Entry 7KVA (electron microscopy, 3.10 A resolution); this record covers chains A and B of the 6 polymer chains in the assembly.

[Chain A (and B)]
Protein: Envelope protein E
Source organism: Kunjin virus
Notes: chain B of this document is another copy of the same molecule, construct and numbering; everything in this record applies to it too
UniProt: A0A0U2IWM5 (A0A0U2IWM5_WNV); residues 1-501 here correspond to UniProt positions 291-791 (UniProt number = residue number + 290)
Amino-acid sequence (501 residues; numbered 1 to 501; the number before each row is that of its first residue):
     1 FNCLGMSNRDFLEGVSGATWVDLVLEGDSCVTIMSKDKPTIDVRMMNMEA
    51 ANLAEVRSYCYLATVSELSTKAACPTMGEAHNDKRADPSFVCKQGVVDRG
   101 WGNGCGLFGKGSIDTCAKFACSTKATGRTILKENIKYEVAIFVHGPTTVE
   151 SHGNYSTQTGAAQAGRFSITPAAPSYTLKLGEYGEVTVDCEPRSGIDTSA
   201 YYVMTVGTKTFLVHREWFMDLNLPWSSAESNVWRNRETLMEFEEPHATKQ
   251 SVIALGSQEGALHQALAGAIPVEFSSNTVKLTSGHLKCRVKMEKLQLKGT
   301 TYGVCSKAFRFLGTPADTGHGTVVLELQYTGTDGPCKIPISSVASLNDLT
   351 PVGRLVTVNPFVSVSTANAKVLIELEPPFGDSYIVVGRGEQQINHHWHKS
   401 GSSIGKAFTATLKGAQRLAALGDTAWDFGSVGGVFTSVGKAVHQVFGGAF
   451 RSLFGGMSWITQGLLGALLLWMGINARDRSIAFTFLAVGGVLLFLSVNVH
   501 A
Cystine bridges: C3-C30, C60-C121, C92-C116, C190-C288, C305-C336
Glycans and other covalent adducts: N-acetylglucosamine (NAG) linked to N154
From the paper describing this entry:
  - post-translational modification sites: N154

[How chain A and chain B interact]
Pairs across the interface - 44 pairs, chain A then chain B:
  L4(A) with F108(B), hydrophobic
  G5(A) with F108(B)
  S7(A) with D98(B)
  D98(A) with G5(B); S7(B), hydrogen bond (side chain-backbone)
  W101(A) with V149(B), hydrophobic; T314(B); A316(B), hydrophobic; V324(B)
  G106(A) with A316(B)
  F108(A) with L4(B), hydrophobic; G5(B); A316(B), hydrophobic; D317(B); T318(B)
  K110(A) with S7(B)
  V149(A) with W101(B), hydrophobic
  K209(A) with E243(B), salt bridge; I253(B)
  E243(A) with K209(B), salt bridge
  E244(A) with P271(B)
  I253(A) with K209(B)
  L255(A) with H263(B)
  G256(A) with E259(B); G260(B); H263(B), hydrogen bond (backbone-side chain)
  S257(A) with S257(B); G260(B), hydrogen bond (backbone-backbone)
  Q258(A) with G260(B); Q264(B), hydrogen bond
  E259(A) with G256(B)
  G260(A) with G256(B); S257(B), hydrogen bond (backbone-backbone); Q258(B)
  H263(A) with L255(B); G256(B), hydrogen bond (side chain-backbone)
  Q264(A) with Q258(B)
  A316(A) with W101(B), hydrophobic; L107(B), hydrophobic; F108(B), hydrophobic
  D317(A) with F108(B)
  T318(A) with F108(B)
  V324(A) with W101(B); F108(B), hydrophobic
Also at the interface, not in a pair above, chain A (30 interface residues in all): A261, T314, L325, E326, L372
Also at the interface, not in a pair above, chain B (30 interface residues in all): M6, K110, A261, L325, L372

[Summary]
The chain A/chain B interface involves 30 residues from each chain, with 6 hydrogen bonds and 2 salt bridges.
Among the polar pairs are K209(A)-E243(B), D98(A)-S7(B) and G256(A)-H263(B). From the paper: a modification
site at N154(A).
Chain A and chain B are both Envelope protein E (Kunjin virus); the structure, Structure of West Nile virus
(Kunjin), was determined by electron microscopy, deposited together with 7KV8, 7KV9 and 7KVB.
